8HG6 - chains V and W of the 3 polymer chains in the assembly; structure by electron microscopy, 3.44 A resolution.

[Chain V (and W)]
Name: Chlorophyll a-b binding protein, chloroplastic
Source organism: Ostreococcus tauri
Notes: chain W of this document is another copy of the same molecule, construct and numbering; everything in this record applies to it too
Reference sequence: Q3B9U7 (Q3B9U7_OSTTA); numbering as in UniProt (aligned over 1-233)
Amino-acid sequence (233 residues; numbered 1 to 233; the number before each row is that of its first residue):
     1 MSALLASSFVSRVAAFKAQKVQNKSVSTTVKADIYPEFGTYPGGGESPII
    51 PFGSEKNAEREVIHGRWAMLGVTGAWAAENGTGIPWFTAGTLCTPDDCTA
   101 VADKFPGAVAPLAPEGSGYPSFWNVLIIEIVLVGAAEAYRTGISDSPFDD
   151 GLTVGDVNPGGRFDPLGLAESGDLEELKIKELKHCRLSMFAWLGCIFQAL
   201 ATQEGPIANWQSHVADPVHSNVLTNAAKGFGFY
Disordered / not traced: 1-32, 115-118 (chain W: 1-33)
Cystine bridges: Cys93-Cys98
Bound ions: chlorophyll a Mg (4 sites), coordinated by Glu37, Glu61, Glu181, Gln198; chlorophyll b Mg site 1 near Pro106 (its only coordinating residue here); chlorophyll b Mg site 2 near Leu112 (its only coordinating residue here); chlorophyll b Mg site 3 near Glu129 (its only coordinating residue here); Chlorophyll c2 Mg near Glu137 (its only coordinating residue here)
Residues lining bound ligands:
  - chlorophyll b (CHL), molecule 1: Ile63, Arg66, Trp67, Leu70, Ala136, Tyr139, Arg140, Ser146, Pro147, Phe148, Leu152, Thr153, Val154, Asp156, Val157, Pro159, Phe163
  - chlorophyll b (CHL), molecule 2: Trp67, Ala89, Gly90, Cys93, Cys98, Val101, Leu112, Val125, Ile128, Glu129, Leu132, Val133
  - chlorophyll b (CHL), molecule 3: Ala77, Asn80, Gly81, Phe105, Pro106, Gly107, Ala108, Val109
  - chlorophyll b (CHL), molecule 4: Trp86, Phe87, Gly90, Thr91, Cys93, Phe122, Leu126, Glu129
  - chlorophyll b (CHL), molecule 5: Ala110, Pro111, Leu112, Ala113, Pro114, Tyr119, Asn124, Val125, Ile128
  - chlorophyll b (CHL), molecule 6: Val222, Leu223, Thr224, Ala226, Ala227, Phe230
  - chlorophyll a (CLA), molecule 1: Asp33, Ile34, Pro36, Glu37, Ile179, Lys180, Lys183, His184, Leu187
  - chlorophyll a (CLA), molecule 2: Tyr35, Phe38, Gly39, Thr40, Tyr41, Pro42, Gly45, Glu46, Ser47, Pro48, Ile50, Phe52, Asn57, Ala58, Arg60, Glu61, His64, Arg186, Met189, Phe190, Leu193, Phe197
  - chlorophyll a (CLA), molecule 3: Ile49, Phe190, Leu193, Phe197
  - chlorophyll a (CLA), molecule 4: Asn57, Arg60, His64, Trp192, Ile196
  - chlorophyll a (CLA), molecule 5: Arg66, Met69, Val157, Asn158, Pro159, Gly160, Phe163, Asp164, Leu168, Ala169, Leu174, Leu177, Lys178, Lys180, Glu181, His184
  - chlorophyll a (CLA), molecule 6: Trp67, Leu70, Gly71, Thr73, Gly74, Ala77, Ala78, Gly81, Thr82, Ile84, Ala89, Leu92, Val101, Lys104, Phe105, Pro106, Leu112
  - chlorophyll a (CLA), molecule 7: Leu166, Leu168, Lys180, His184, Leu187
  - chlorophyll a (CLA), molecule 8: Phe190, Ala191, Leu193, Gly194, Phe197, Gln198, Ala201, Thr202, Asn209, Trp210, Ser212, His213, Ser220, Asn221, Val222, Asn225, Phe230
  - chlorophyll a (CLA), molecule 9: Trp210, His213, Val214, Pro217, Val218, Asn221, Val222, Leu223
  - Prasinoxanthin (IWJ; (3E,5E,7E,9E,11E,13E,15E,17E)-1-[(1S,4S)-2,2-dimethyl-6-methylidene-1,4-bis(oxidanyl)cyclohexyl]-3,7,12,16-tetramethyl-18-[(1R,4R)-2,6,6-trimethyl-4-oxidanyl-cyclohex-2-en-1-yl]octadeca-3,5,7,9,11,13,15,17-octaen-2-one), molecule 1: Leu70, Thr73, Trp76, Ala77, Asn80, Phe148, Arg162, Phe163, Pro165
  - Prasinoxanthin (IWJ), molecule 2: Phe197, Leu200, Ala201, Val222, Leu223, Phe230, Phe232
  - Chlorophyll c2 (KC2): Lys56, Glu59, Arg60, Ile63, His64, Trp67, Val133, Glu137, Arg140, Thr141, Ile143
  - Q6L ((1S)-3,5,5-trimethyl-4-[(3E,5E,7E,9E,11E,13E,15E,17E)-3,7,12,16-tetramethyl-18-[(1R,4R)-2,6,6-trimethyl-4-oxidanyl-cyclohex-2-en-1-yl]octadeca-3,5,7,9,11,13,15,17-octaenyl]cyclohex-3-en-1-ol), molecule 1: Tyr35, Glu37, Phe38, Gly39, Lys183, Arg186, Leu187, Phe190, Val218, Asn221, Leu223
  - Q6L, molecule 2: Phe38, Pro48, Ile49, Ile50, His64, Trp67, Ala68, Gly71, Ala75, Trp86, Gly90, Met189, Trp192, Leu193
  - Q6L, molecule 3: Phe38, Ala226, Gly229, Phe230, Tyr233
  - Q6L, molecule 4: Arg60, Trp86, Phe87, Trp192, Ile196, Ala199, Leu200
  - Q6L, molecule 5: Met69, Leu70, Val72, Thr73, Trp76, Asp164, Pro165, Leu166, Gly167, Leu168, His184, Leu187, Ser188, Ala191, Cys195, Gln198, Pro206, Ile207, Trp210
  - Q6L, molecule 6: Pro95, Phe122, Trp123, Leu126

[Interface between chain V and chain W]
Contacting residue pairs - 11 pairs, chain V then chain W:
  Pro48(V) with Arg60(W), hydrogen bond (backbone-side chain)
  Ile49(V) with Ser54(W), hydrogen bond (backbone-side chain); Arg60(W)
  Pro51(V) with Gly53(W); Ser54(W)
  Val218(V) with Pro95(W), hydrophobic; Trp123(W), hydrophobic
  Phe232(V) with Phe232(W)
  Tyr233(V) with Leu200(W); Gln203(W); Phe232(W), hydrophobic
Interface residues without a listed pair, chain V (8 interface residues in all): His219, Ala227
Interface residues without a listed pair, chain W (11 interface residues in all): Thr91, Asp96, Ala199

[Summary]
The interface between chain V and chain W involves 8 residues on one side and 11 on the other; the contacts
include 2 hydrogen bonds. Among the polar pairs are Pro48(V)-Arg60(W) and Ile49(V)-Ser54(W).
Both chains are Chlorophyll a-b binding protein, chloroplastic (Ostreococcus tauri). Entry 8HG6 (Cryo-EM
structure of the prasinophyte-specific light-harvesting complex (Lhcp)from Ostreococcus tauri) was determined
by electron microscopy together with 8HG3 and 8HG5 from the same study.
